PDB entry 8K58 | electron microscopy, 3.15 A resolution | chains D and J of the 9 polymer chains in the assembly

# Chain D
Protein: DNA-directed RNA polymerase subunit beta'
Source organism: Escherichia coli (strain K12)
Notes: EC 2.7.7.6
UniProt: P0A8T7 (RPOC_ECOLI); numbering as in UniProt (aligned over 14-1376)
Sequence (1363 residues; each row starts with the number of its first residue):
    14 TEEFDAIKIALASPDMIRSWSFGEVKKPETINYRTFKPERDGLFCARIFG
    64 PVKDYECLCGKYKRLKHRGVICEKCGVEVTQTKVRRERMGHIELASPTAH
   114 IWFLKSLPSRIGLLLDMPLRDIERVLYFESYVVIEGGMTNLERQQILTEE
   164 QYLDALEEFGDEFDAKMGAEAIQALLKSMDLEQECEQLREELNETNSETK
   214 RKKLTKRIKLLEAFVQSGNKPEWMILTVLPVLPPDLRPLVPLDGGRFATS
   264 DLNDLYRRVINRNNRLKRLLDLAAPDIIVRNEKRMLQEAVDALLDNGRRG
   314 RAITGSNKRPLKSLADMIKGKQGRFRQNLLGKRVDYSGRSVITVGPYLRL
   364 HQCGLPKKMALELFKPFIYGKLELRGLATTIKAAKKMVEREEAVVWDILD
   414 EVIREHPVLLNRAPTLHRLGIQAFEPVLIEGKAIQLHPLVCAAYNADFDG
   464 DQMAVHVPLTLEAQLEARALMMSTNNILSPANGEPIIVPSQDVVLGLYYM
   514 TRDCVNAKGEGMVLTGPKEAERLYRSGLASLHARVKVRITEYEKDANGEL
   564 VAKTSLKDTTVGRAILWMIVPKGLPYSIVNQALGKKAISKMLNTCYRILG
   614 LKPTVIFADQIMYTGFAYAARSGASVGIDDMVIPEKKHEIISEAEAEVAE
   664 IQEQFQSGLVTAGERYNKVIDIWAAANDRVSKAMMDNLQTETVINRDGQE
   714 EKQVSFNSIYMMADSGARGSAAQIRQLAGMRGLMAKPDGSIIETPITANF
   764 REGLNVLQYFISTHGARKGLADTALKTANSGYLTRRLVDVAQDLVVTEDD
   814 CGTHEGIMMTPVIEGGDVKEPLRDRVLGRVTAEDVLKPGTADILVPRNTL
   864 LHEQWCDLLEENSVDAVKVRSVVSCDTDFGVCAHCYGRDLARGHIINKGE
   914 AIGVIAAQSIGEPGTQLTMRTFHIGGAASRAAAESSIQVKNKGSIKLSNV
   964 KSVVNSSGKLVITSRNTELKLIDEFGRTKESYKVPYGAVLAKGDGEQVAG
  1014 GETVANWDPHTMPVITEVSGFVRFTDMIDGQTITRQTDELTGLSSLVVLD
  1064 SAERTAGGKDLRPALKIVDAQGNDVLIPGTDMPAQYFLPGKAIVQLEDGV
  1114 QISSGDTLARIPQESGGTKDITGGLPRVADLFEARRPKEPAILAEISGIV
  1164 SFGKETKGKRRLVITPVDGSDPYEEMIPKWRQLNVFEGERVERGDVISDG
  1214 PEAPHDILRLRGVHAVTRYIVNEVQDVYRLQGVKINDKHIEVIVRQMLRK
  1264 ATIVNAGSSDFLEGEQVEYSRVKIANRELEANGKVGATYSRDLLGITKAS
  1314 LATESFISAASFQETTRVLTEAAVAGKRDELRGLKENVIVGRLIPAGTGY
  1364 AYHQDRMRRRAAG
Disordered / not traced: 933-943
Curated features (UniProtKB/Swiss-Prot):
  - binding site (Zn(2+)): Cys70, Cys72, Cys85, Cys88, Cys814, Cys888, Cys895, Cys898
  - binding site (Mg(2+)): Asp460, Asp462, Asp464
  - modified residue: Lys983 (N6-acetyllysine)
  - mutagenesis: Gln504 (Q504P: Resistant to antibiotics salinamide A and B), Asn690 (N690D: Resistant to antibiotics salinamide A and B), Met697 (M697V: Resistant to antibiotics salinamide A and B), Ala735 (A735T: Resistant to antibiotics salinamide A and B), Arg738 (R738C/H/P/S: Resistant to antibiotics salinamide A and B), Ala748 (A748E: Resistant to antibiotics salinamide A and B), Pro758 (P758S/T: Resistant to antibiotics salinamide A and B), Phe763 (F763C: Resistant to antibiotics salinamide A and B), Ser775 (S775A: Resistant to antibiotics salinamide A and B), Ala779 (A779T/V: Resistant to antibiotics salinamide A and B), Arg780 (R780C: Resistant to antibiotics salinamide A and B), Gly782 (G782A/C: Resistant to antibiotics salinamide A and B), 1 further mutagenesis entry in UniProt

# Chain J
Molecule: 10-nt RNA strand
Source organism: Escherichia coli (strain K12)
Sequence (10 nucleotides; numbered 11 to 20; the number before each row is that of its first residue):
    11 CGGAGAGGUA

# Interface between chain D and chain J
Contacting residue pairs (5):
  Val253(D) - G12(J)  sugar contact
  Leu255(D) - G12(J)  base contact
  Arg425(D) - A20(J)  hydrogen bond to the phosphate
  Asp460(D) - A20(J)  phosphate contact
  Asp464(D) - A20(J)  phosphate contact
Interface residues without a listed pair, chain D (11 interface residues in all): Pro251, Arg322, Arg339, Asp462, Gly463, Gln465
Interface residues without a listed pair, chain J (5 interface residues in all): G13, A14, U19

# Overview
Chain D and chain J form an interface of 11 and 5 residues respectively, with 1 hydrogen bond. The
hydrogen-bonded pair is Arg425(D)-A20(J). UniProt lists 8 Zn2+-binding residues, 3 Mg2+-binding residues and
13 mutagenesis sites on chain D.
Here chain D is DNA-directed RNA polymerase subunit beta' and chain J is a 10-nt RNA strand, both from
Escherichia coli (strain K12). Entry 8K58 (The cryo-EM map of close TIEA-TEC complex) was determined by
electron microscopy.
